3BLA - chains A and B; structure by X-ray diffraction, 2.60 A resolution.

== Chain A (and B) ==
Molecule: Scavenger mRNA-decapping enzyme DcpS
Source organism: Homo sapiens
Notes: EC 3.-.-.-; chain B of this document is another copy of the same molecule, construct and numbering; everything in this record applies to it too
Reference sequence: Q96C86 (DCPS_HUMAN); residues 38-337 here = UniProt positions 38-337
Chain sequence (301 residues; row label = number of the first residue in the row):
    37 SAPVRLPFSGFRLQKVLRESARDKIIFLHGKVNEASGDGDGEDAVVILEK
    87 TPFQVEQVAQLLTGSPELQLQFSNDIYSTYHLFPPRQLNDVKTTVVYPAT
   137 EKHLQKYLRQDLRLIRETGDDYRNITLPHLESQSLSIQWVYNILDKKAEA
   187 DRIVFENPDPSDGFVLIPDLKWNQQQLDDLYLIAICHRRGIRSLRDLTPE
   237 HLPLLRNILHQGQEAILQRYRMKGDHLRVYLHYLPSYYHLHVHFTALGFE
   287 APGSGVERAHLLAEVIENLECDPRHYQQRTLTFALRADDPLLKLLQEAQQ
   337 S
Not modelled in the structure: 37-41, 71-77, 335-337 (chain B: 37-39, 70-77, 337)
Differences from the reference sequence: expression tag (37)
Ligand contacts: DD3 (5-[(1S)-1-(3-chlorophenyl)ethoxy]quinazoline-2,4-diamine): I83, T130, V132, K142, Y143, W175, I179, E185, R188, I203, P204, D205, L206, I219, Y273
Curated features (UniProtKB/Swiss-Prot):
  - motif: K142 to T154 (nuclear export sequence (NES)), H275 to H279 (Histidine triad motif)
  - active site: H277 (Nucleophile)
  - binding site (substrate): W175, E185, D205, K207, H268 to H279
  - modified residue: S101 (Phosphoserine), K138 (N6-acetyllysine), K142 (N6-acetyllysine)

== Chain A / chain B interface ==
Residue-residue contacts (169):
  L42(A) - L104(B)  hydrophobic
  P43(A) - Y116(B)
  F47(A) - L98(B)  hydrophobic
  F47(A) - T99(B)
  E55(A) - V91(B)
  A57(A) - P88(B)  hydrophobic
  R58(A) - R58(B)
  R58(A) - D59(B)  salt bridge
  R58(A) - E286(B)  salt bridge
  D59(A) - R58(B)  salt bridge
  D59(A) - D59(B)
  D59(A) - K60(B)  hydrogen bond (backbone-side chain)
  K60(A) - D59(B)  hydrogen bond (side chain-backbone)
  K60(A) - K60(B)
  K60(A) - E85(B)  salt bridge
  K60(A) - K86(B)
  K60(A) - T87(B)
  K60(A) - F89(B)
  I62(A) - F89(B)  hydrophobic
  I62(A) - V91(B)  hydrophobic
  L84(A) - F89(B)
  L84(A) - V94(B)  hydrophobic
  L84(A) - L118(B)  hydrophobic
  E85(A) - K60(B)  salt bridge
  E85(A) - F89(B)
  K86(A) - K60(B)
  K86(A) - K86(B)
  K86(A) - T87(B)  hydrogen bond (side chain-backbone)
  K86(A) - F89(B)
  K86(A) - L124(B)  hydrogen bond (side chain-backbone)
  T87(A) - K86(B)  hydrogen bond (backbone-side chain)
  F89(A) - K60(B)
  F89(A) - I62(B)  hydrophobic
  F89(A) - L84(B)
  F89(A) - K86(B)
  F89(A) - V127(B)  hydrophobic
  V91(A) - L49(B)  hydrophobic
  V91(A) - V52(B)  hydrophobic
  V94(A) - L64(B)  hydrophobic
  V94(A) - L84(B)  hydrophobic
  L98(A) - L42(B)
  L98(A) - F47(B)
  L98(A) - V82(B)  hydrophobic
  T99(A) - G46(B)
  T99(A) - F47(B)  hydrogen bond (side chain-backbone)
  P102(A) - L42(B)  hydrophobic
  E103(A) - R122(B)  salt bridge
  L104(A) - V40(B)
  L104(A) - L42(B)  hydrophobic
  Q105(A) - R122(B)
  I112(A) - V131(B)
  I112(A) - V132(B)
  I112(A) - Y133(B)  hydrogen bond (backbone-backbone)
  I112(A) - P134(B)
  I112(A) - H139(B)
  Y113(A) - V131(B)
  Y113(A) - V132(B)  hydrophobic
  Y113(A) - H139(B)  hydrogen bond
  S114(A) - T129(B)
  S114(A) - T130(B)
  S114(A) - V131(B)  hydrogen bond (backbone-backbone)
  T115(A) - T129(B)
  Y116(A) - R41(B)
  Y116(A) - P43(B)
  Y116(A) - V127(B)
  Y116(A) - K128(B)
  Y116(A) - T129(B)  hydrogen bond (backbone-backbone)
  H117(A) - D126(B)  salt bridge
  H117(A) - V127(B)
  L118(A) - N125(B)
  L118(A) - D126(B)
  L118(A) - V127(B)  hydrogen bond (backbone-backbone)
  L118(A) - T129(B)
  F119(A) - R122(B)
  F119(A) - D126(B)
  P120(A) - N125(B)
  P120(A) - V127(B)  hydrophobic
  R122(A) - E103(B)  salt bridge
  R122(A) - F119(B)
  L124(A) - K86(B)
  N125(A) - L118(B)
  N125(A) - P120(B)
  N125(A) - N125(B)
  D126(A) - H117(B)  salt bridge
  D126(A) - L118(B)
  D126(A) - F119(B)
  V127(A) - F89(B)  hydrophobic
  V127(A) - Y116(B)
  V127(A) - L118(B)  hydrogen bond (backbone-backbone)
  V127(A) - P120(B)  hydrophobic
  K128(A) - T115(B)
  K128(A) - Y116(B)
  T129(A) - S114(B)
  T129(A) - T115(B)
  T129(A) - Y116(B)  hydrogen bond (backbone-backbone)
  T129(A) - L118(B)
  T130(A) - S114(B)
  T130(A) - T115(B)
  V131(A) - I112(B)
  V131(A) - Y113(B)
  V131(A) - S114(B)  hydrogen bond (backbone-backbone)
  V131(A) - Y116(B)  hydrophobic
  V132(A) - I112(B)
  V132(A) - Y113(B)  hydrophobic
  Y133(A) - I112(B)  hydrogen bond (backbone-backbone)
  P134(A) - I112(B)
  H139(A) - I112(B)
  H139(A) - Y113(B)  hydrogen bond
  L148(A) - L283(B)
  R149(A) - D261(B)
  R149(A) - H262(B)
  L150(A) - D261(B)  hydrogen bond (backbone-backbone)
  L150(A) - L263(B)
  L150(A) - L283(B)  hydrophobic
  R152(A) - A299(B)
  R152(A) - E303(B)  salt bridge
  Q174(A) - D111(B)
  W175(A) - N110(B)  hydrogen bond (backbone-side chain)
  W175(A) - Y113(B)
  N178(A) - N110(B)  hydrogen bond
  N178(A) - D111(B)
  I179(A) - N110(B)
  A184(A) - N110(B)
  E185(A) - F108(B)
  E185(A) - N110(B)  hydrogen bond
  R188(A) - F108(B)
  L206(A) - F108(B)  hydrophobic
  L206(A) - T115(B)
  D214(A) - E55(B)
  D215(A) - A57(B)
  D261(A) - R149(B)  salt bridge
  D261(A) - L150(B)  hydrogen bond (backbone-backbone)
  D261(A) - Q332(B)  hydrogen bond
  H262(A) - R149(B)
  L263(A) - L150(B)
  R264(A) - V292(B)
  R264(A) - E293(B)  salt bridge
  L283(A) - L148(B)
  L283(A) - R149(B)
  L283(A) - L150(B)
  L283(A) - E293(B)
  L283(A) - A320(B)  hydrophobic
  F285(A) - A57(B)  hydrophobic
  E286(A) - S56(B)  hydrogen bond
  E286(A) - R58(B)
  E286(A) - R145(B)  salt bridge
  S290(A) - G291(B)
  S290(A) - V292(B)  hydrogen bond (backbone-backbone)
  G291(A) - S290(B)
  V292(A) - S290(B)  hydrogen bond (backbone-backbone)
  V292(A) - G291(B)
  V292(A) - V292(B)
  V292(A) - A295(B)
  V292(A) - L297(B)  hydrophobic
  E293(A) - R264(B)  salt bridge
  A295(A) - V292(B)
  L297(A) - T318(B)
  A299(A) - R152(B)
  E300(A) - T316(B)
  E303(A) - R152(B)  salt bridge
  E303(A) - R315(B)  salt bridge
  E303(A) - T316(B)
  N304(A) - R315(B)  hydrogen bond
  C307(A) - R315(B)
  R315(A) - E303(B)
  R315(A) - N304(B)  hydrogen bond
  R315(A) - C307(B)
  T316(A) - E303(B)
  T318(A) - E300(B)
Also at the interface, not in a pair above, chain A (90 interface residues in all): L49, V52, I61, L64, P88, A95, S101, Q123, G284, A320, Q332
Also at the interface, not in a pair above, chain B (87 interface residues in all): I61, A95, S109, Q123, D147, H296

== Overview ==
Chain A and chain B form an interface of 90 and 87 residues respectively; the contacts include 27 hydrogen
bonds and 16 salt bridges. Polar contacts include R58(A)-D59(B), R58(A)-E286(B) and K60(A)-E85(B). Chain A
binds compound DD3.
Both chains are Scavenger mRNA-decapping enzyme DcpS (Homo sapiens). Entry 3BLA (Synthetic Gene Encoded DcpS
bound to inhibitor DG153249) was determined by X-ray diffraction together with 3BL7 and 3BL9 from the same
study.
